PDB entry 1ZIJ | X-ray diffraction, 2.00 A resolution | chains A and B of the 3 polymer chains in the assembly

# Chain A (and B)
Molecule: General control protein GCN4
Organism: Saccharomyces cerevisiae
Notes: engineered mutation(s): ASN 16 REPLACED WITH AMINOBUTYRIC ACID (ABA); chain B of this document is another copy of the same molecule, construct and numbering; everything in this record applies to it too
Reference sequence: P03069 (GCN4_YEAST); residues 1-33 here correspond to UniProt positions 249-281 (UniProt number = residue number + 248)
Sequence (34 residues; each row starts with the number of its first residue; numbering starts at 0):
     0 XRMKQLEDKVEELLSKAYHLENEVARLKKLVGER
Modified positions: ACE (acetyl group) at position 0; A16 (alpha-aminobutyric acid; ABA)
Sequence notes: modified residue (16)
UniProt features mapped onto this chain:
  - region: L5 to L26 (Leucine-zipper)

# How chain A and chain B interact
Residue-residue contacts (20; chain A residue first):
  R1(A) with M2(B); K3(B); E6(B), salt bridge
  L5(A) with L5(B), hydrophobic; E6(B); V9(B), hydrophobic
  K8(A) with V9(B); E10(B)
  E11(A) with Y17(B), hydrogen bond
  L12(A) with V9(B), hydrophobic; L12(B), hydrophobic; L13(B), hydrophobic
  K15(A) with Y17(B), hydrogen bond; E20(B), salt bridge
  L19(A) with A16(B); E20(B)
  E22(A) with V23(B); K27(B)
  V23(A) with V23(B), hydrophobic
  L26(A) with L26(B), hydrophobic
Interface residues without a listed pair, chain A (14 interface residues in all): M2, V9, A16, V30
Interface residues without a listed pair, chain B (16 interface residues in all): L19, V30

# In short
14 residues of chain A and 16 residues of chain B are in contact, with 2 hydrogen bonds and 2 salt bridges.
Polar pairs include R1(A)-E6(B), K15(A)-E20(B) and E11(A)-Y17(B).
Both chains are General control protein GCN4 (Saccharomyces cerevisiae). Entry 1ZIJ (GCN4-leucine zipper core
mutant ASN16ABA in the trimeric state) was determined by X-ray diffraction (same publication as 1ZII).
